PDB entry 6QDK | X-ray diffraction, 3.40 A resolution | chain A

[Chain A]
Name: Unc-45
From: Caenorhabditis elegans
UniProt: G5EG62 (G5EG62_CAEEL); residues 2-912 here = UniProt positions 2-912
Sequence (964 residues; row label = number of the first residue in the row; note: 5 numbers in that range are skipped by the numbering (no residue carries them; nothing is unmodelled there); X marks 52 residues of unknown identity (built as UNK)):
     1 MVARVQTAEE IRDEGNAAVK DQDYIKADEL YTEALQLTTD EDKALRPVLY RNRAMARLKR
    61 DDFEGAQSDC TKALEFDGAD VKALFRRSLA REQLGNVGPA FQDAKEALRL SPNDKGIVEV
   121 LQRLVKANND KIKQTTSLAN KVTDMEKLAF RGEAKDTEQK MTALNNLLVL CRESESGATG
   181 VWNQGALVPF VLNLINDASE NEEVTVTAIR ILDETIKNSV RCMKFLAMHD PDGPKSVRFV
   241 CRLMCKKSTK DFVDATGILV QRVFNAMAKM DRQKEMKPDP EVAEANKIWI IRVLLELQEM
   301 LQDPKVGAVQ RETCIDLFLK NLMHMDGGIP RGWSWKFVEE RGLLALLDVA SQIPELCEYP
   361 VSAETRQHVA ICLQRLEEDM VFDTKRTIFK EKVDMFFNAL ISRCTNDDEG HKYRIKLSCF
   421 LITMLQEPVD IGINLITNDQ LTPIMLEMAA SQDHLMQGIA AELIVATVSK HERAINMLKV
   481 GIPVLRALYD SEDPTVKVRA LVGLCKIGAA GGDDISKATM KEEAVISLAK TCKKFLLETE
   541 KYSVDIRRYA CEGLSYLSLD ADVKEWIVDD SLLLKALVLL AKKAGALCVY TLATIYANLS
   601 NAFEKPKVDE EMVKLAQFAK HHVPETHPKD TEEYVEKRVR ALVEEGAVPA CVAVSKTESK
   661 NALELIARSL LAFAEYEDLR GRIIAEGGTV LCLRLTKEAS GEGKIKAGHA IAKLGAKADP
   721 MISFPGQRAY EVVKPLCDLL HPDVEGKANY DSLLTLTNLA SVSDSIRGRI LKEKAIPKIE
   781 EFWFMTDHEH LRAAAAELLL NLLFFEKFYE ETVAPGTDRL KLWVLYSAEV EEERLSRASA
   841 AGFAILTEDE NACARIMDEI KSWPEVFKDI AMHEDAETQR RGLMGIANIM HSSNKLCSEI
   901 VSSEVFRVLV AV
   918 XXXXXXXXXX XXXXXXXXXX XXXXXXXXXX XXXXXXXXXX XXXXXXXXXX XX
Unresolved in the structure: 1-6, 508-523, 602-621, 813-817, 935-969
Sequence notes: initiating methionine (1); engineered mutation Glu427 (Gly in G5EG62)
Modified positions: Mse1, Mse520, Mse612 (selenomethionine); Mse55, Mse145, Mse161, Mse223, Mse228, Mse244, Mse267, Mse270, Mse276, Mse300, Mse323, Mse325, Mse380, Mse395, Mse424, Mse445, Mse448, Mse456, Mse477, Mse721, Mse785, Mse857, Mse872, Mse884, Mse890 (selenomethionine; parent Met)
Reported in the primary citation:
  - mutagenesis - K82E: abolished binding to Hsp70/90
  - mutagenesis - N758Y: decreased expression
  - mutagenesis - N801A: unchanged stability
  - mutagenesis - N801A: unchanged binding to damaged myosin
  - mutagenesis - G427E, L559S, E781K, L822F: abolished binding to heat-damaged myosin substrate
  - mutagenesis - N801A: unchanged expression

[Summary]
The paper reports that G427E, L559S and E781K, among others, abolish binding to heat-damaged myosin substrate;
K82E abolishes binding to Hsp70/90; 7 substitutions were tested in all.
Chain A is Unc-45 (Caenorhabditis elegans); the structure, Molecular features of the UNC-45 chaperone critical
for binding and folding muscle myosin, was determined by X-ray diffraction (same publication as 6QDJ, 6QDL and
6QDM).
